5CP6 - chains J and C of the 10 polymer chains in the assembly; structure by X-ray diffraction, 2.60 A resolution.

Chain J:
Molecule: 145-nt DNA strand
Sequence (145 nucleotides; row label = number of the first residue in the row; numbers below 1 keep their minus sign (DA-72 is residue -72)):
   -72 ATCAATATCCACCTGCAGATACTACCAAAAGTGTATTTGGAAACTGCTCC
   -22 ATCAAAAGGCATGTTCAGCTGATTCAGCTGAACATGCCTTTTGATGGAGC
    28 AGTTTCCAAATACACTTTTGGTAGTATCTGCAGGTGGATATTGAT
Metal / ion sites: Ru ion near DG-15 (its only coordinating residue here)
Residues lining bound ligands: RUH ((ethane6-5,8,9,10-tetrahydroanthracene)Ru(II)(ethylene-diamine)Cl): DA-16, DG-15, DG-14

Chain C:
Protein: Histone H2A
Source organism: Xenopus laevis
UniProt: Q6AZJ8 (Q6AZJ8_XENLA); aligned to UniProt positions 2-129 over residues 1-128 (the alignment contains insertions or deletions, so no single offset holds)
Amino-acid sequence (128 residues; each row starts with the number of its first residue):
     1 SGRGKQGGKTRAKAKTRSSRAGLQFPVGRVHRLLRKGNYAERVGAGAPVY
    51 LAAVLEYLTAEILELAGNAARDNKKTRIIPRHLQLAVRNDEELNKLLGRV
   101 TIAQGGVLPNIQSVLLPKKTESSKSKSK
Disordered / not traced: 1-13, 120-128

How chain J and chain C interact:
Contacting residue pairs (15; chain J residue first):
  DA37(J) - Arg42(C)  phosphate contact
  DA37(J) - Gly44(C)  phosphate contact
  DA37(J) - Ala45(C)  hydrogen bond to the phosphate
  DT38(J) - Arg35(C)  salt bridge to the phosphate
  DT38(J) - Arg42(C)  phosphate contact
  DT38(J) - Val43(C)  hydrogen bond to the phosphate
  DT45(J) - Ala14(C)  sugar contact
  DG47(J) - Arg29(C)  hydrogen bond to the phosphate
  DG48(J) - Arg29(C)  salt bridge to the phosphate
  DG57(J) - Thr76(C)  sugar contact
  DG57(J) - Arg77(C)  hydrogen bond to the sugar
  DC58(J) - Lys75(C)  phosphate contact
  DC58(J) - Thr76(C)  hydrogen bond to the phosphate
  DC58(J) - Arg77(C)  hydrogen bond to the phosphate
  DA59(J) - Lys75(C)  phosphate contact
Interface residues without a listed pair, chain C (12 interface residues in all): Glu41, Lys74

Overview:
Chain J and chain C form an interface of 8 and 12 residues respectively; the contacts include 6 hydrogen bonds
and 2 salt bridges. Polar pairs include DG57(J)-Arg77(C), DA37(J)-Ala45(C) and DT38(J)-Val43(C). Bound to
chain J: compound RUH.
Here chain J is a 145-nt DNA strand and chain C is Histone H2A (Xenopus laevis). Entry 5CP6 (Nucleosome Core
Particle with Adducts from the Anticancer Compound,
[(eta6-5,8,9,10-tetrahydroanthracene)Ru(ethylenediamine)Cl][PF6]) was determined by X-ray diffraction.
